Entry 6S1C (X-ray diffraction, 6.10 A resolution (low resolution: residue-level contacts below are approximate; hydrogen-bond / salt-bridge calls are withheld)); this record covers chains B and C of the 4 polymer chains in the assembly.

== Chain B ==
Molecule: Sister chromatid cohesion protein DCC1
Organism: Saccharomyces cerevisiae (strain ATCC 204508 / S288c)
UniProtKB: P25559 (DCC1_YEAST); numbering as in UniProt (aligned over 1-380)
Amino-acid sequence (380 residues; each row starts with the number of its first residue):
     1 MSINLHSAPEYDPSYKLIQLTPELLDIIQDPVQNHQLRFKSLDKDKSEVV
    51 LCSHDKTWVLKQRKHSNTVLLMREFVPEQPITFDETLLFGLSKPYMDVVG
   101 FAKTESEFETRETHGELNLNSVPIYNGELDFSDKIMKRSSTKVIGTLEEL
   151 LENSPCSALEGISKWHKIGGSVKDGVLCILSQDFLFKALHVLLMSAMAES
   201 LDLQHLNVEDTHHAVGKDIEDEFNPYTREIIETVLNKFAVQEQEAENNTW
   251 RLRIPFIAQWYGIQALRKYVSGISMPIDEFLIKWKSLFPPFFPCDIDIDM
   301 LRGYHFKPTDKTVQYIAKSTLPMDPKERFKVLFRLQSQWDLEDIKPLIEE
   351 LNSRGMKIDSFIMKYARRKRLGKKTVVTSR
Unresolved in the structure: 1, 122-142, 172-177, 242-248, 308-310
From the paper describing this entry:
  - mutagenesis - K364A/R367A/R380A: decreased binding to DNA polymerase epsilon catalytic subunit A

== Chain C ==
Molecule: Chromosome transmission fidelity protein 8
Organism: Saccharomyces cerevisiae (strain ATCC 204508 / S288c)
UniProtKB: P38877 (CTF8_YEAST); residue numbers follow UniProt; this construct covers 1-133
Amino-acid sequence (133 residues; each row starts with the number of its first residue):
     1 MPSVDIDASQWQKLTQSREKQTTVITPLGMMMLEIQGELELPKDFASLAR
    51 RDSPNEGRFSEQDGETLIRFGSLQIDGERATLFVGKKQRLLGKVTKLDVP
   101 MGIMHFNSKDNKVELVDVMKYKVIFKDRPLPIM
Unresolved in the structure: 1, 133

== Chain B / chain C interface ==
Pairs across the interface - 119 pairs, chain B then chain C:
  I3(B) - S72(C)
  I3(B) - L73(C)
  L5(B) - I68(C)
  L5(B) - R69(C)
  L5(B) - F70(C)
  L5(B) - G71(C)
  L5(B) - S72(C)
  L5(B) - L73(C)
  L5(B) - L82(C)
  H6(B) - L67(C)
  H6(B) - I68(C)
  H6(B) - R69(C)
  H6(B) - F70(C)
  S7(B) - L41(C)
  S7(B) - F45(C)
  S7(B) - L67(C)
  S7(B) - I68(C)
  S7(B) - F70(C)
  A8(B) - E65(C)
  A8(B) - L67(C)
  P9(B) - F45(C)
  P9(B) - T66(C)
  D12(B) - H105(C)
  S14(B) - M104(C)
  S14(B) - H105(C)
  S14(B) - F106(C)
  Y15(B) - M104(C)
  Y15(B) - H105(C)
  Y15(B) - V116(C)
  K16(B) - G102(C)
  K16(B) - I103(C)
  K16(B) - M104(C)
  K16(B) - F106(C)
  L17(B) - G102(C)
  L17(B) - I103(C)
  I18(B) - P100(C)
  I18(B) - M101(C)
  I18(B) - G102(C)
  I18(B) - M104(C)
  Q19(B) - V99(C)
  Q19(B) - P100(C)
  Q19(B) - M101(C)
  L20(B) - V99(C)
  L20(B) - P100(C)
  L20(B) - M101(C)
  L20(B) - G102(C)
  L20(B) - V118(C)
  I28(B) - Q12(C)
  I28(B) - L115(C)
  Q29(B) - W11(C)
  Q29(B) - Q12(C)
  P31(B) - Q16(C)
  N34(B) - D7(C)
  N34(B) - A8(C)
  N34(B) - S9(C)
  H35(B) - I6(C)
  H35(B) - D7(C)
  L37(B) - D5(C)
  L37(B) - I6(C)
  R38(B) - S3(C)
  R38(B) - D5(C)
  F39(B) - S3(C)
  F39(B) - V4(C)
  F39(B) - I6(C)
  F39(B) - V113(C)
  K40(B) - S3(C)
  S41(B) - P2(C)
  D43(B) - P2(C)
  L51(B) - I6(C)
  N67(B) - E34(C)
  N67(B) - I35(C)
  N67(B) - Q36(C)
  N67(B) - I124(C)
  T68(B) - L33(C)
  T68(B) - E34(C)
  T68(B) - I35(C)
  T68(B) - G37(C)
  T68(B) - E38(C)
  T68(B) - L39(C)
  V69(B) - M32(C)
  V69(B) - L33(C)
  V69(B) - E34(C)
  L70(B) - M32(C)
  L70(B) - L33(C)
  L71(B) - M32(C)
  L71(B) - I103(C)
  M72(B) - M30(C)
  M72(B) - M31(C)
  R73(B) - G29(C)
  R73(B) - M30(C)
  R73(B) - V116(C)
  E74(B) - G29(C)
  F75(B) - Q62(C)
  V76(B) - Q62(C)
  P77(B) - Q62(C)
  E78(B) - Q62(C)
  E78(B) - D63(C)
  I81(B) - S60(C)
  T82(B) - P54(C)
  T82(B) - G57(C)
  F83(B) - P54(C)
  F83(B) - E56(C)
  F83(B) - G57(C)
  F83(B) - R69(C)
  D84(B) - P54(C)
  D84(B) - N55(C)
  L87(B) - F83(C)
  G90(B) - Q74(C)
  G90(B) - F83(C)
  L91(B) - S72(C)
  L91(B) - Q74(C)
  S92(B) - Q74(C)
  V98(B) - M31(C)
  V99(B) - L67(C)
  F101(B) - M30(C)
  E107(B) - M101(C)
  E152(B) - P2(C)
  E152(B) - S3(C)
  N153(B) - P2(C)
Interface residues without a listed pair, chain B (60 interface residues in all): S2, N4, E10, Y11, D30, L42, K44, S66
Interface residues without a listed pair, chain C (60 interface residues in all): R18, E61, M119, K120

== Summary ==
The chain B/chain C interface involves 60 residues from each chain. The paper reports that K364A/R367A/R380A
of chain B reduce binding to DNA polymerase epsilon catalytic subunit A.
Here chain B is Sister chromatid cohesion protein DCC1 and chain C is Chromosome transmission fidelity protein
8, both from Saccharomyces cerevisiae (strain ATCC 204508 / S288c). Entry 6S1C (P3221 crystal form of the
Ctf18-1-8/Pol2(1-528) complex) was determined by X-ray diffraction together with 6S2E and 6S2F from the same
study.
